7VUS - chain A; structure by X-ray diffraction, 1.70 A resolution.

== Chain A ==
Molecule: AlleyCat
From: Homo sapiens
Amino-acid sequence (73 residues; row label = number of the first residue in the row):
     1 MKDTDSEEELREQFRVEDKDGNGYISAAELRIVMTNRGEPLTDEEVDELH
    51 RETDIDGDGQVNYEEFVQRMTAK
Disordered / not traced: 1-9, 72-73
Metal / ion sites: Ca2+ site 1: Asp18, Asp20, Asn22, Tyr24, Glu29; Ca2+ site 2: Asp54, Asp56, Asp58, Gln60, Glu65; Ca2+ site 3: Asp56 (shared with 1 residue of chain B; 1 residue of chain D)
Small-molecule neighbours: 5-nitro-1H-benzotriazole (3NY): Glu17, Ile25, Leu30, Met34, Arg37, Leu49, His50, Thr53, Val61, Phe66, Arg69, Met70

== Overview ==
Chain A binds 5-nitro-1H-benzotriazole. Asp18, Asp20, Asn22, Tyr24 and Glu29 form the Ca2+ site 1. Asp54,
Asp56, Asp58, Gln60 and Glu65 coordinate Ca2+ site 2.
Chain A is AlleyCat (Homo sapiens); the structure, Crystal structure of AlleyCat9 with 5-nitro-benzotriazole,
was determined by X-ray diffraction, deposited together with 7VUC, 7VUR, 7VUT and 7VUU.
